4ZRO - chains C and D of the 8 polymer chains in the assembly; structure by X-ray diffraction, 2.06 A resolution.

Chain C (and D):
Molecule: 3C-like proteinase
Organism: Feline coronavirus (strain FIPV WSU-79/1146)
Notes: EC 3.4.22.-; chain D of this document is another copy of the same molecule, construct and numbering; everything in this record applies to it too
Reference sequence: Q98VG9 (R1AB_FIPV); residues 1-299 here correspond to UniProt positions 2904-3202 (UniProt number = residue number + 2903)
Chain sequence (299 residues; numbered 1 to 299; the number before each row is that of its first residue):
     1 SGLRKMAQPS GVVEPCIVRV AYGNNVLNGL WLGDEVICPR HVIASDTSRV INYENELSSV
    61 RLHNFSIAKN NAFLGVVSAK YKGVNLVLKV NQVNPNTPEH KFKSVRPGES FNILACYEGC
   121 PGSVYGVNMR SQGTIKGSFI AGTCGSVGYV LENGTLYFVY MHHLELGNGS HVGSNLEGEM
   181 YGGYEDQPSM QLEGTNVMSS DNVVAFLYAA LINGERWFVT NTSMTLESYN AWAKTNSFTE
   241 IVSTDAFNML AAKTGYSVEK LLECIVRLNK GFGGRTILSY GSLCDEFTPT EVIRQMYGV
What the authors report for this chain:
  - catalytic residues: Cys144
  - binding site for Bounded inhibitor of N-(tert-butoxycarbonyl)-L-seryl-L-valyl-N-{(2S)-5-ethoxy-5-oxo-1-[(3S)-2-oxopyrrolidin-3-yl]pentan-2-yl}-L-leucinamide: His41, Thr47, Ser48, Gly142, Cys144, His162, His163, Glu165, Ser189

Chain C / chain D interface:
Contacting residue pairs - 20 pairs, chain C then chain D:
  Lys103(C) - Glu227(D)  salt bridge
  Arg106(C) - Asn230(D)
  Arg106(C) - Glu240(D)  salt bridge
  Arg106(C) - Val242(D)
  Glu109(C) - Val242(D)
  Glu152(C) - Glu227(D)
  Tyr157(C) - Glu227(D)
  Glu177(C) - Lys234(D)  salt bridge
  Glu179(C) - Lys234(D)  salt bridge
  Glu227(C) - Asn153(D)
  Asn230(C) - Asn153(D)
  Ala231(C) - Asn153(D)
  Lys234(C) - Glu152(D)  salt bridge
  Lys234(C) - Asn153(D)
  Lys234(C) - Tyr157(D)
  Glu240(C) - Asn153(D)
  Val242(C) - Ala246(D)  hydrophobic
  Ser243(C) - Met249(D)
  Asp245(C) - Asp245(D)
  Asp245(C) - Asn248(D)  hydrogen bond (backbone-side chain)
Interface residues without a listed pair, chain C (17 interface residues in all): Leu226, Ala246
Interface residues without a listed pair, chain D (13 interface residues in all): Ile241

In short:
Chain C and chain D form an interface of 17 and 13 residues respectively, with 1 hydrogen bond and 5 salt
bridges. Polar pairs include Lys103(C)-Glu227(D), Arg106(C)-Glu240(D) and Glu177(C)-Lys234(D). The paper
reports the catalytic residue Cys144(C); a binding site for Bounded inhibitor of
N-(tert-butoxycarbonyl)-L-seryl-L-valyl-N-{(2S)-5-ethoxy-5-oxo-1-[(3S)-2-oxopyrrolidin-3-yl]pentan-2-yl}-L-leucinamide
at His41(C), Thr47(C) and Ser48(C) among others.
Chain C and chain D are both 3C-like proteinase (Feline coronavirus (strain FIPV WSU-79/1146)); the structure,
2.1 A X-Ray Structure of FIPV-3CLpro bound to covalent inhibitor, was determined by X-ray diffraction.
